Entry 6XLJ (electron microscopy, 2.70 A resolution); this record covers chains C and T of the 11 polymer chains in the assembly.

== Chain C ==
Molecule: DNA-directed RNA polymerase subunit beta
From: Escherichia coli O157:H7
Notes: EC 2.7.7.6
UniProt: B7MIX3 (RPOB_ECO45); numbering as in UniProt (aligned over 1-1342)
Chain sequence (1342 residues; numbered 1 to 1342; the number before each row is that of its first residue):
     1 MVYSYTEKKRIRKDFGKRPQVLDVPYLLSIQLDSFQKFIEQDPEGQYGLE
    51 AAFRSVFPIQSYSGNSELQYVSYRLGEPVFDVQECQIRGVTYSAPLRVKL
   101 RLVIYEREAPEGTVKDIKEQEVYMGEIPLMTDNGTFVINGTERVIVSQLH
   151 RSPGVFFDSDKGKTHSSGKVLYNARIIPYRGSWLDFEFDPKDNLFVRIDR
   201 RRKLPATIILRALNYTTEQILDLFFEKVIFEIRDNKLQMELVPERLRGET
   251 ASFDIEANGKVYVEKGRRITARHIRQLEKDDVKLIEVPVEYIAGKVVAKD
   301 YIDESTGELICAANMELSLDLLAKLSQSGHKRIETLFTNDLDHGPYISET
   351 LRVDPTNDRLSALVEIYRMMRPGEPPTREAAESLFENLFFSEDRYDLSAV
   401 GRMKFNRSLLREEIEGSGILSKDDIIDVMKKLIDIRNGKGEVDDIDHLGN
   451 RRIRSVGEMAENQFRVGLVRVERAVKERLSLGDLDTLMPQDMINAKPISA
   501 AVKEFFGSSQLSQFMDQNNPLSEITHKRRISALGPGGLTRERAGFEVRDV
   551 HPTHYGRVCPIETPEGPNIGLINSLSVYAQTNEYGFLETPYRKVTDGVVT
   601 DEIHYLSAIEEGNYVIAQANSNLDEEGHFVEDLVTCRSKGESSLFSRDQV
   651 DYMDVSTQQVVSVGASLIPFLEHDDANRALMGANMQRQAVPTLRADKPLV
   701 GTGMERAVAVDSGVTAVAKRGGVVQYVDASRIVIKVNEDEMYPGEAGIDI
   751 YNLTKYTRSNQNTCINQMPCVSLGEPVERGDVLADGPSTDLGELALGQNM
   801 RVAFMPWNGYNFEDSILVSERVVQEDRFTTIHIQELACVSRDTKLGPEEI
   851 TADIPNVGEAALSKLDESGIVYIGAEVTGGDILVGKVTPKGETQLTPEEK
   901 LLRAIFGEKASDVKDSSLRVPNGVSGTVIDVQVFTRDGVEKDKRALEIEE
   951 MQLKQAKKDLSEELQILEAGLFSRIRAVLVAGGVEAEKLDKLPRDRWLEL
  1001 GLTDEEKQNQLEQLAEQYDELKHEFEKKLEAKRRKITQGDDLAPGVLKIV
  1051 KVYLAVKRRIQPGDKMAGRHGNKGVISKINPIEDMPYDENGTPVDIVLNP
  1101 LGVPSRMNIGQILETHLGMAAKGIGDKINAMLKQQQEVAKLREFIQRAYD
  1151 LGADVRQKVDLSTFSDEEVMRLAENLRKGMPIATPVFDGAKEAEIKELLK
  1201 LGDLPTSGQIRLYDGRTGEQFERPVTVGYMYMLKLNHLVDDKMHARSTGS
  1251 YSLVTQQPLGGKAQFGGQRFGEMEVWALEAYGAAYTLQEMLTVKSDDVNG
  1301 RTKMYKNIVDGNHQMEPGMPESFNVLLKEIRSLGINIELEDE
Unresolved in the structure: 1-2, 1342
Residues lining bound ligands:
  - tetraphenylantimonium ion (118): Arg540, Glu541, Arg542, Ala543, Gly544, Pro567
  - chapso (1N7), molecule 1: Gln46, Tyr47, Tyr179, Asp396, Ser398, Ala399, Val400, Arg452, Glu458, Glu461, Asn462, Arg465, Glu583, Tyr584
  - chapso (1N7), molecule 2: Gln725, Tyr726, Arg731, Glu962, Gln965, Ile966, Ala969
UniProt features mapped onto this chain:
  - modified residue (N6-acetyllysine): Lys1022, Lys1200

== Chain T ==
Molecule: synthetic template strand DNA
Sequence (54 nucleotides; numbered 1 to 54; the number before each row is that of its first residue):
     1 CGCCGCGTCAGACTGCACACAATCTAAACCCTCCCCTTAGGGGAGGGTCA
    51 AGGC

== How chain C and chain T interact ==
Contacting residue pairs (22):
  Arg143(C) with DA19(T), salt bridge to the phosphate
  Arg202(C) with DC6(T), phosphate contact
  Arg470(C) with DT23(T), hydrogen bond to the base
  Asn494(C) with DC24(T), hydrogen bond to the phosphate
  Lys496(C) with DT23(T), phosphate contact; DC24(T), phosphate contact
  Pro497(C) with DT23(T), sugar contact
  Ala500(C) with DA22(T), sugar contact; DT23(T), phosphate contact
  Lys503(C) with DA22(T), base contact
  Glu504(C) with DA22(T), base contact
  Gly507(C) with DA22(T), base contact
  Ser508(C) with DA22(T), hydrogen bond to the base
  Phe514(C) with DC18(T), sugar contact; DA19(T), phosphate contact
  Gly1261(C) with DC16(T), phosphate contact
  Lys1262(C) with DC16(T), hydrogen bond to the phosphate
  Gln1268(C) with DG15(T), phosphate contact
  Arg1269(C) with DT14(T), salt bridge to the phosphate; DG15(T), hydrogen bond to the phosphate
  Gly1271(C) with DT14(T), phosphate contact
  Met1273(C) with DC13(T), sugar contact
Other interface residues (no listed pair), chain C (23 interface residues in all): Lys203, Asn760, Gly1260, Gly1267, Glu1272
Other interface residues (no listed pair), chain T (12 interface residues in all): DG5, DA21

== Summary ==
23 residues of chain C and 12 residues of chain T are in contact, with 5 hydrogen bonds and 2 salt bridges.
Among the polar pairs are Arg470(C)-DT23(T), Ser508(C)-DA22(T) and Asn494(C)-DC24(T). Bound to chain C: chapso
and tetraphenylantimonium ion.
Here chain C is DNA-directed RNA polymerase subunit beta (Escherichia coli O157:H7) and chain T is synthetic
template strand DNA. Entry 6XLJ (Cryo-EM structure of EcmrR-RNAP-promoter initial transcribing complex with
4-nt RNA transcript (EcmrR-RPitc-4nt)) was determined by electron microscopy together with 6XL5, 6XL6, 6XL9,
6XLA, 6XLK, 6XLL, 6XLM and 6XLN from the same study.
